PDB entry 3PXW | X-ray diffraction, 2.11 A resolution | chains B and E of the 6 polymer chains in the assembly

# Chain B
Protein: Methylamine utilization protein MauG
Source organism: Paracoccus denitrificans
Notes: EC 1.-.-.-
UniProt: Q51658 (MAUG_PARDP); residues 1-367 here correspond to UniProt positions 21-387 (UniProt number = residue number + 20)
Sequence (373 residues; row label = number of the first residue in the row):
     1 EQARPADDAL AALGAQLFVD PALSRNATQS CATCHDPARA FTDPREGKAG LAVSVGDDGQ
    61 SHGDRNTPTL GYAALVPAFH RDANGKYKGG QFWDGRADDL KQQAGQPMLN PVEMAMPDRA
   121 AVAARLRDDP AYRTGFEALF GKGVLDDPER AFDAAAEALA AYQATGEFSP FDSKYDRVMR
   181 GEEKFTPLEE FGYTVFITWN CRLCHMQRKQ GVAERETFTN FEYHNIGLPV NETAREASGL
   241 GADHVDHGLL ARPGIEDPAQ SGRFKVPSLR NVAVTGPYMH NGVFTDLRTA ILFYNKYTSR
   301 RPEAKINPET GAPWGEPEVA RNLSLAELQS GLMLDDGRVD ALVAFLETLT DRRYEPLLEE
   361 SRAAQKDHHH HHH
Disordered / not traced: 1-5, 361-373
Differences from the reference sequence: expression tag (368-373)
Swiss-Prot annotation at these positions:
  - binding site (heme c): C31, C34, H35, C201, C204, H205, H280
Metal / ion sites: heme c Fe site 1: H35 (together with nitric oxide); Ca2+: N66, T275, P277; heme c Fe site 2: H205, Y294; Na+: N231, T233
Residues lining bound ligands:
  - heme c (HEC), molecule 1: F18, Q29, S30, C31, C34, H35, S54, V55, G56, R65, N66, T67, P68, T69, L70, Q91, F92, W93, R96, L100, Q103, A104, P107, M108, E113, M114, L159, Q163, K265
  - heme c (HEC), molecule 2: W93, N200, C201, C204, H205, H224, I226, L228, F264, K265, V266, P267, L269, V272, Y278, M279, H280, L287, A290, I291, Y294, S324, E327, L328, L334, L342, L346
  - nitric oxide (NO): H35, F92, Q103, P107, E113
From the paper describing this entry:
  - binding site for nitric oxide: Q103, P107, E113
  - catalytic residues: Q103, P107, E113 (proposed by the authors, not directly observed)
  - mutagenesis - Y294H: abolished catalytic activity (citing earlier work)

# Chain E
Protein: Methylamine dehydrogenase light chain
Source organism: Paracoccus denitrificans
Notes: EC 1.4.99.3
UniProt: P22619 (DHML_PARDE); residues 1-131 here correspond to UniProt positions 58-188 (UniProt number = residue number + 57)
Sequence (137 residues; row label = number of the first residue in the row):
     1 ADAPAGTDPR AKWVPQDNDI QACDYWRHCS IDGNICDCSG GSLTNCPPGT KLATASWVAS
    61 CYNPTDGQSY LIAYRDCCGY NVSGRCPCLN TEGELPVYRP EFANDIIWCF GAEDDAMTYH
   121 CTISPIVGKA SHHHHHH
Disordered / not traced: 1-6, 132-137
Differences from the reference sequence: expression tag (132-137)
Modified positions: W57 (7-hydroxy-l-tryptophan; 0AF)
Swiss-Prot annotation at these positions:
  - modified residue: W57 (Tryptophylquinone)
  - cross-link: W57 to W108 (Tryptophan tryptophylquinone (Trp-Trp))
Disulfide bonds: C23-C88, C29-C61, C36-C121, C38-C86, C46-C77, C78-C109
From the paper describing this entry:
  - post-translational modification sites: W57, W108 (citing earlier work)

# How chain B and chain E interact
Contacting residue pairs (33; chain B residue first):
  V178(B) - S131(E)
  F191(B) - E101(E)
  Y193(B) - L71(E)
  Y193(B) - K129(E)
  T194(B) - V58(E)
  T194(B) - E101(E)
  T194(B) - F102(E)
  I197(B) - L71(E)  hydrophobic
  T198(B) - S56(E)  hydrogen bond (backbone-side chain)
  T198(B) - V58(E)
  T198(B) - E101(E)
  W199(B) - E101(E)  hydrogen bond
  R202(B) - T54(E)  hydrogen bond (side chain-backbone)
  R202(B) - S56(E)  hydrogen bond
  R202(B) - A73(E)
  R202(B) - R75(E)
  M206(B) - V127(E)
  Q210(B) - T44(E)  hydrogen bond
  Q210(B) - I126(E)
  G211(B) - I126(E)  hydrogen bond (backbone-backbone)
  G211(B) - V127(E)
  G211(B) - G128(E)
  V212(B) - Y70(E)  hydrophobic
  V212(B) - I126(E)  hydrophobic
  V212(B) - G128(E)
  V212(B) - K129(E)
  Q329(B) - G111(E)
  S330(B) - F110(E)
  S330(B) - G111(E)  hydrogen bond (backbone-backbone)
  L332(B) - W108(E)  hydrophobic
  L332(B) - F110(E)  hydrophobic
  R338(B) - P100(E)
  R338(B) - E101(E)  salt bridge
Other interface residues (no listed pair), chain B (21 interface residues in all): M179, E190, V195, L203, A326
Other interface residues (no listed pair), chain E (22 interface residues in all): R27, A55, P125

# Summary
Chain B and chain E form an interface of 21 and 22 residues respectively; the contacts include 7 hydrogen
bonds and 1 salt bridge. Among the polar pairs are R338(B)-E101(E), T198(B)-S56(E) and W199(B)-E101(E). Chain
B binds nitric oxide and heme c. The paper reports catalytic residues Q103(B), P107(B) and E113(B); Y294H of
chain B abolishes catalytic activity.
Here chain B is Methylamine utilization protein MauG and chain E is Methylamine dehydrogenase light chain,
both from Paracoccus denitrificans. Entry 3PXW (Crystal Structure of Ferrous NO Adduct of MauG in Complex with
Pre-Methylamine Dehydrogenase) was determined by X-ray diffraction (same publication as 3PXS and 3PXT).
